4MER - chains A and B of the 4 polymer chains in the assembly; structure by X-ray diffraction, 2.41 A resolution.

== Chain A (and B) ==
Protein: streptococcal Histidine-rich glycoprotein Interacting Protein
Organism: Streptococcus pyogenes
Notes: chain B of this document is another copy of the same molecule, construct and numbering; everything in this record applies to it too
UniProtKB: Q99XU0 (Q99XU0_STRP1); residue numbers follow UniProt; this construct covers 3-98
Sequence (98 residues; each row starts with the number of its first residue):
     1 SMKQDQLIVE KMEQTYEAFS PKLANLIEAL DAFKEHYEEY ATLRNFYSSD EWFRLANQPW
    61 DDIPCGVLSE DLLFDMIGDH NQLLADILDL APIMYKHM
Disordered / not traced: 60-61 (chain B: 60-62)
Differences from the reference sequence: expression tag (1-2)
Reported in the primary citation:
  - self-association interface (contacts with another copy of this molecule): Asp-5, Glu-13, Lys-34, Tyr-40, Arg-44, Arg-54, Asp-86, Leu-88, Tyr-95, His-97, Met-98

== Chain A / chain B interface ==
Contacting residue pairs (97):
  Asp-5(A) / Arg-54(B)  salt bridge
  Asp-5(A) / Leu-55(B)
  Val-9(A) / Leu-68(B)  hydrophobic
  Met-12(A) / Thr-42(B)
  Met-12(A) / Leu-43(B)
  Met-12(A) / Phe-46(B)  hydrophobic
  Met-12(A) / Val-67(B)
  Glu-13(A) / Gly-66(B)
  Glu-13(A) / Val-67(B)  hydrogen bond (side chain-backbone)
  Thr-15(A) / Glu-39(B)
  Thr-15(A) / Leu-43(B)
  Tyr-16(A) / Leu-43(B)  hydrophobic
  Tyr-16(A) / Val-67(B)  hydrophobic
  Tyr-16(A) / Leu-72(B)
  Tyr-16(A) / Leu-73(B)  hydrophobic
  Tyr-16(A) / Met-76(B)  hydrophobic
  Ala-18(A) / His-36(B)
  Ala-18(A) / Glu-39(B)
  Phe-19(A) / Phe-33(B)  hydrophobic
  Phe-19(A) / His-36(B)
  Phe-19(A) / Glu-39(B)
  Phe-19(A) / Tyr-40(B)  hydrophobic
  Lys-22(A) / Phe-33(B)
  Lys-22(A) / His-36(B)
  Leu-23(A) / Phe-33(B)  hydrophobic
  Leu-23(A) / Met-76(B)
  Leu-26(A) / Leu-26(B)  hydrophobic
  Leu-26(A) / Ala-29(B)  hydrophobic
  Leu-26(A) / Phe-33(B)  hydrophobic
  Ala-29(A) / Leu-26(B)  hydrophobic
  Leu-30(A) / Leu-83(B)  hydrophobic
  Leu-30(A) / Asp-86(B)
  Leu-30(A) / Leu-90(B)  hydrophobic
  Ala-32(A) / Lys-22(B)
  Phe-33(A) / Phe-19(B)  hydrophobic
  Phe-33(A) / Lys-22(B)
  Phe-33(A) / Leu-23(B)  hydrophobic
  Phe-33(A) / Leu-26(B)  hydrophobic
  His-36(A) / Ala-18(B)
  His-36(A) / Phe-19(B)
  His-36(A) / Lys-22(B)
  Tyr-37(A) / Ile-93(B)  hydrophobic
  Tyr-37(A) / Met-94(B)
  Tyr-37(A) / His-97(B)
  Glu-39(A) / Thr-15(B)
  Glu-39(A) / Ala-18(B)
  Glu-39(A) / Phe-19(B)
  Tyr-40(A) / Phe-19(B)  hydrophobic
  Tyr-40(A) / His-97(B)  hydrogen bond (side chain-backbone)
  Thr-42(A) / Met-12(B)
  Leu-43(A) / Met-12(B)
  Leu-43(A) / Thr-15(B)
  Leu-43(A) / Tyr-16(B)  hydrophobic
  Arg-44(A) / His-97(B)  hydrogen bond (side chain-backbone)
  Arg-44(A) / Met-98(B)  hydrogen bond (side chain-backbone)
  Phe-46(A) / Met-12(B)  hydrophobic
  Arg-54(A) / Asp-5(B)  salt bridge
  Leu-55(A) / Val-9(B)  hydrophobic
  Gln-58(A) / Asp-5(B)  hydrogen bond
  Gly-66(A) / Glu-13(B)
  Val-67(A) / Glu-13(B)  hydrogen bond (backbone-side chain)
  Leu-68(A) / Val-9(B)  hydrophobic
  Leu-72(A) / Tyr-16(B)
  Leu-73(A) / Tyr-16(B)  hydrophobic
  Met-76(A) / Tyr-16(B)  hydrophobic
  Met-76(A) / Leu-23(B)
  Ile-77(A) / Met-98(B)
  Asp-79(A) / Leu-23(B)
  His-80(A) / Met-94(B)
  His-80(A) / His-97(B)
  Asn-81(A) / Met-98(B)  hydrogen bond (side chain-backbone)
  Leu-83(A) / Leu-26(B)  hydrophobic
  Leu-83(A) / Leu-30(B)  hydrophobic
  Leu-84(A) / Ala-91(B)
  Leu-84(A) / Met-94(B)
  Leu-84(A) / Tyr-95(B)
  Asp-86(A) / Leu-30(B)
  Asp-86(A) / Lys-34(B)  salt bridge
  Ile-87(A) / Ile-87(B)  hydrophobic
  Asp-89(A) / Lys-34(B)
  Leu-90(A) / Leu-30(B)  hydrophobic
  Leu-90(A) / Lys-34(B)
  Ala-91(A) / Leu-84(B)
  Ile-93(A) / Tyr-37(B)  hydrophobic
  Met-94(A) / Phe-33(B)  hydrophobic
  Met-94(A) / Tyr-37(B)
  Met-94(A) / His-80(B)
  Met-94(A) / Leu-83(B)  hydrophobic
  Tyr-95(A) / Leu-84(B)
  Lys-96(A) / Arg-44(B)
  His-97(A) / Tyr-37(B)
  His-97(A) / Tyr-40(B)  hydrogen bond (backbone-side chain)
  His-97(A) / Arg-44(B)  hydrogen bond (backbone-side chain)
  His-97(A) / His-80(B)
  Met-98(A) / Arg-44(B)  hydrogen bond (backbone-side chain)
  Met-98(A) / Ile-77(B)
  Met-98(A) / Asn-81(B)  hydrogen bond (backbone-side chain)
Interface residues without a listed pair, chain A (55 interface residues in all): Ile-8, Asn-25, Ile-27, Ala-41, Pro-59, Leu-88
Interface residues without a listed pair, chain B (55 interface residues in all): Met-2, Ile-8, Asn-25, Ile-27, Ala-32, Ala-41, Gln-58, Asp-79, Leu-88, Lys-96

== Overview ==
Chain A and chain B each contribute 55 residues to their interface; the contacts include 11 hydrogen bonds and
3 salt bridges. Polar contacts include Asp-5(A)/Arg-54(B), Asp-86(A)/Lys-34(B) and Glu-13(A)/Val-67(B). From
the paper: a self-association interface involving Asp-5(A), Glu-13(A) and Lys-34(A) among others.
Both chains are streptococcal Histidine-rich glycoprotein Interacting Protein (Streptococcus pyogenes). Entry
4MER (Crystal structure of the novel protein and virulence factor sHIP (Q99XU0) from Streptococcus pyogenes)
was determined by X-ray diffraction.
